PDB entry 9EM7 | electron microscopy, 3.60 A resolution | chains D and G of the 8 polymer chains in the assembly

== Chain D (and G) ==
Molecule: Slr0869 protein
Organism: Synechocystis sp. PCC 6803
Notes: chain G of this document is another copy of the same molecule, construct and numbering; everything in this record applies to it too
UniProtKB: P73765 (P73765_SYNY3); numbering as in UniProt (aligned over 1-812)
Chain sequence (820 residues; numbered 1 to 820; the number before each row is that of its first residue):
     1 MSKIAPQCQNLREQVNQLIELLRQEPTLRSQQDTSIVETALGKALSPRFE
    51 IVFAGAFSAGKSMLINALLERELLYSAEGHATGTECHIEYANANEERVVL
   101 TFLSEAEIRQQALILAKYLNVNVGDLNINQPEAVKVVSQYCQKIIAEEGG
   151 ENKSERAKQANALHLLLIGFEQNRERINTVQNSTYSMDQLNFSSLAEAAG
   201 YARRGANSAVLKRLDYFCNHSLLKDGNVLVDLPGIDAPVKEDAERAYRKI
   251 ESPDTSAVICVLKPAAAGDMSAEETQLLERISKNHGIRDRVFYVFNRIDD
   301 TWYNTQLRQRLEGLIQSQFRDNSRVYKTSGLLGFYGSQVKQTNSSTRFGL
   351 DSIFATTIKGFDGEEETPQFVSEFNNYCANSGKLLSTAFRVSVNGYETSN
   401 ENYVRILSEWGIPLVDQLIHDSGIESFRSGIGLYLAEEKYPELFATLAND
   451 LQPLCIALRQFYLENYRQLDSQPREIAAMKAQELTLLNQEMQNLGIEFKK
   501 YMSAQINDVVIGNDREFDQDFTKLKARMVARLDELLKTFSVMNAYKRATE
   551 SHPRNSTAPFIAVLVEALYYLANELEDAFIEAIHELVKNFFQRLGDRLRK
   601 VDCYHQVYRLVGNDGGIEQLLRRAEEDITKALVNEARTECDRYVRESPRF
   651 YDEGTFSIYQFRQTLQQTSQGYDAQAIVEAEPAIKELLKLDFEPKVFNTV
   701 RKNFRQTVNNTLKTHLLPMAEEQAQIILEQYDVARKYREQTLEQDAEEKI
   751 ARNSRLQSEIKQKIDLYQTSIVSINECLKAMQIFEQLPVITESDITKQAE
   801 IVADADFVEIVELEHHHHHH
Disordered / not traced: 1, 794-820
Construct notes: expression tag (813-820)

== Chain D / chain G interface ==
Residue-residue contacts (59; chain D residue first):
  His552(D) - Tyr569(G)
  Arg554(D) - Asn573(G)
  Arg554(D) - Asp577(G)  salt bridge
  Asn555(D) - Tyr569(G)
  Asn555(D) - Asn573(G)
  Asn555(D) - Val644(G)
  Thr557(D) - Tyr569(G)  hydrogen bond (backbone-side chain)
  Thr557(D) - Asp641(G)
  Thr557(D) - Val644(G)
  Ala558(D) - Tyr569(G)
  Ala558(D) - Arg645(G)
  Pro559(D) - Val565(G)  hydrophobic
  Pro559(D) - Leu568(G)  hydrophobic
  Pro559(D) - Tyr569(G)
  Pro559(D) - Val644(G)
  Pro559(D) - Glu646(G)
  Phe560(D) - Arg645(G)
  Phe560(D) - Glu646(G)
  Ile561(D) - Tyr651(G)
  Val565(D) - Pro559(G)  hydrophobic
  Leu568(D) - Pro559(G)  hydrophobic
  Tyr569(D) - His552(G)
  Tyr569(D) - Asn555(G)
  Tyr569(D) - Thr557(G)  hydrogen bond (side chain-backbone)
  Tyr569(D) - Ala558(G)
  Tyr569(D) - Pro559(G)
  Asn573(D) - Arg554(G)
  Asn573(D) - Asn555(G)
  Asp577(D) - Arg554(G)  salt bridge
  Asp641(D) - Thr557(G)
  Arg642(D) - Tyr672(G)
  Val644(D) - Asn555(G)
  Val644(D) - Thr557(G)
  Val644(D) - Pro559(G)
  Arg645(D) - Ala558(G)
  Arg645(D) - Phe560(G)
  Arg645(D) - Tyr672(G)
  Glu646(D) - Pro559(G)
  Glu646(D) - Phe560(G)
  Glu646(D) - Leu665(G)
  Pro648(D) - Leu665(G)  hydrophobic
  Tyr651(D) - Ile561(G)
  Tyr651(D) - Phe661(G)
  Tyr651(D) - Arg662(G)
  Glu653(D) - Tyr659(G)
  Glu653(D) - Arg662(G)  salt bridge
  Ser657(D) - Tyr659(G)
  Ile658(D) - Tyr659(G)  hydrogen bond (backbone-side chain)
  Tyr659(D) - Glu653(G)
  Tyr659(D) - Ser657(G)
  Tyr659(D) - Ile658(G)  hydrogen bond (side chain-backbone)
  Tyr659(D) - Tyr659(G)  hydrophobic
  Phe661(D) - Tyr651(G)
  Arg662(D) - Tyr651(G)
  Arg662(D) - Glu653(G)  salt bridge
  Leu665(D) - Glu646(G)
  Leu665(D) - Pro648(G)  hydrophobic
  Tyr672(D) - Arg642(G)
  Tyr672(D) - Arg645(G)
Interface residues without a listed pair, chain D (35 interface residues in all): Tyr545, Ala562, Glu566, Glu576, Ser647, Phe656, Asp673
Interface residues without a listed pair, chain G (34 interface residues in all): Tyr545, Ala562, Glu566, Glu576, Ser647, Phe656

== Overview ==
35 residues of chain D and 34 residues of chain G are in contact, with 4 hydrogen bonds and 4 salt bridges.
Among the polar pairs are Arg554(D)-Asp577(G), Glu653(D)-Arg662(G) and Thr557(D)-Tyr569(G).
Chain D and chain G are both Slr0869 protein (Synechocystis sp. PCC 6803); the structure, Oligomeric structure
of SynDLP in presence of GTP, was determined by electron microscopy together with 9EM8 and 9EM9 from the same
study.
